PDB entry 6I8Y | X-ray diffraction, 1.52 A resolution | chain A

== Chain A ==
Molecule: Spindlin-1
From: Homo sapiens
UniProtKB: Q9Y657 (SPIN1_HUMAN); residues 49-262 here = UniProt positions 49-262
Chain sequence (222 residues; each row starts with the number of its first residue):
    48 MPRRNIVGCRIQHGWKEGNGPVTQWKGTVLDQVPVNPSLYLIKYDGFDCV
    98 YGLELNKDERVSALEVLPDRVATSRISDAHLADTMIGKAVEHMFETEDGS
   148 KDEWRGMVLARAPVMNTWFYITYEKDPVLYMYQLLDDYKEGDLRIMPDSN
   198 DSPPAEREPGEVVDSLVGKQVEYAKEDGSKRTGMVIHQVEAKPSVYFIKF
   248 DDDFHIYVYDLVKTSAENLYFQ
Not modelled in the structure: 48-50, 120-127, 195-211, 223-226
Differences from the reference sequence: initiating methionine (48); expression tag (263-269)
UniProt features mapped onto this chain:
  - region (Histone H3K4me3 and H3R8me2a binding): Gly93 to Tyr98, Glu142, Asp250 to His252
  - site (Histone H3K4me3 and H3R8me2a binding): Asp173, Gln180, Asp184
  - modified residue (Phosphoserine): Ser109, Ser124, Ser199
  - mutagenesis: Trp62 (W62A: Decreased binding to histone H3 trimethylated at both 'Lys-4' and 'Lys-9' (H3K4me3K9me3)), Trp72 (W72A/R: Impaired binding to histone H3K4me3 and H3R8me2a and impaired ability to activate the Wnt signaling pathway ...), Tyr91 (Y91A: Decreased binding to histone H3 trimethylated at both 'Lys-4' and 'Lys-9' (H3K4me3K9me3)), Tyr98 (Y98A: Decreased binding to histone H3 trimethylated at both 'Lys-4' and 'Lys-9' (H3K4me3K9me3) ...), Ser109 (S109A: Impaired phosphorylation), Ser124 (S124A: Impaired phosphorylation), Phe141 (F141A: Impaired binding to histone H3K4me3 and H3R8me2a and impaired ability to activate the Wnt signaling pathway. Impaired ability to activate expression of pre-rRNA ...), Glu142 (E142A: Impaired binding to histone H3K4me3 and H3R8me2a), Tyr170 (Y170A: Impaired binding to histone H3K4me3 and H3R8me2a and impaired ability to activate the Wnt signaling pathway. Impaired ability to activate expression of pre-rRNA), Tyr177 (Y177A: Impaired binding to histone H3K4me3 and H3R8me2a), Asp184 (D184A/R: Impaired binding to histone H3K4me3 and H3R8me2a), Asp189 (D189A/R: Impaired binding to histone H3K4me3), 1 further mutagenesis entry in UniProt
Metal / ion sites: Na+: Glu138, Gln217
Small-molecule neighbours:
  - 2OD (5'-methoxy-6'-[3-(pyrrolidin-1-yl)propoxy]spiro[cyclobutane-1,3'-indol]-2'-amine), molecule 1: His60, Trp62, Glu64, Trp72, Tyr91, Phe94, Tyr98, Leu100, Phe251
  - 2OD, molecule 2: Asp95, His139, Met140, Phe141, Trp151, Tyr170, Tyr177, Tyr179, Asp184
From the paper describing this entry:
  - binding site for 2OD: Trp62, Trp72, Tyr91, Phe94, Tyr98, His139, Phe141, Trp151, Tyr177, Tyr179, Asp184

== Overview ==
Chain A binds compound 2OD. Glu138 and Gln217 coordinate Na+. Curated annotation (UniProt) lists 13
mutagenesis sites. The paper reports a binding site for 2OD at Trp62, Trp72 and Tyr91 among others.
Chain A is Spindlin-1 (Homo sapiens); the structure, Crystal structure of Spindlin1 in complex with the
Methyltransferase inhibitor A366, was determined by X-ray diffraction, deposited together with 6I8B and 6I8L.
